PDB entry 4I45 | X-ray diffraction, 1.40 A resolution | chain A

== Chain A ==
Molecule: ORF6 thioesterase
Source organism: Photobacterium profundum
UniProt: Q93CG9 (Q93CG9_PHOPR); residues 1-133 here = UniProt positions 1-133
Sequence (135 residues; numbered -1 to 133; the number before each row is that of its first residue; numbers below 1 keep their minus sign (Gly-1 is residue -1)):
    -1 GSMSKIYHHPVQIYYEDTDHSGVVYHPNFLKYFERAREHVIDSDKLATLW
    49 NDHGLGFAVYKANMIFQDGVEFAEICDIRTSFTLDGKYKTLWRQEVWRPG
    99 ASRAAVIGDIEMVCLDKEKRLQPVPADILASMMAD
Not modelled in the structure: -1 to 1, 131-133
Differences from the reference sequence: expression tag (-1 to 0)
Metal / ion sites: Mg2+ near Asp125 (its only coordinating residue here)
From the paper describing this entry:
  - Mg2+ coordination: His51, Asp66, Asp125
  - catalytic residues: Asp17
  - mutagenesis - D17A: abolished catalytic activity on palmitoyl-CoA
  - mutagenesis - D17A: abolished catalytic activity on eicosapentaenoyl-CoA

== In short ==
The paper reports the catalytic residue Asp17; D17A abolishes catalytic activity on palmitoyl-CoA.
Chain A is ORF6 thioesterase (Photobacterium profundum); the structure, Crystal Structure of Orf6 protein from
Photobacterium profundum, Mg2+-bound form, was determined by X-ray diffraction together with 3R87 from the
same study.
